PDB entry 6RJL | X-ray diffraction, 1.28 A resolution | chains A and P

Chain A:
Name: 14-3-3 protein sigma
From: Homo sapiens
UniProt: P31947 (1433S_HUMAN); residues 1-248 here = UniProt positions 1-248
Sequence (253 residues; each row starts with the number of its first residue; numbers below 1 keep their minus sign (Gly-4 is residue -4)):
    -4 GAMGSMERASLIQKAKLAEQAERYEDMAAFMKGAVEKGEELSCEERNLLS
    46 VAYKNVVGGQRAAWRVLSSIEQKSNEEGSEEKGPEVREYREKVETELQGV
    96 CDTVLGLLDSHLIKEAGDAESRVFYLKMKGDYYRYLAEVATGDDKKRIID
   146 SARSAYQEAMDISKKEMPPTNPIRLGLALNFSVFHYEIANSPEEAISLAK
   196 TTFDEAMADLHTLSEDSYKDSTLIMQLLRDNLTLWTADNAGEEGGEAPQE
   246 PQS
Disordered / not traced: 232-248
Differences from the reference sequence: expression tag (-4 to 0)
UniProt features mapped onto this chain:
  - site (Interaction with phosphoserine on interacting protein): Arg56, Arg129
  - modified residue (Phosphoserine): Ser5, Ser74, Ser248
Ligand contacts: K5Z (5-(3-azanylpropyl)-4-phenyl-thiophene-2-carboximidamide): Glu14, Cys38, Glu39, Asn42, Leu43, Val46

Chain P:
Name: TAZpS89
Sequence (13 residues; each row starts with the number of its first residue):
   124 RSHSSPASLQLGT
Disordered / not traced: 134-136
Modified residues: Ser127 (phosphoserine; SEP)
Ligand contacts: K5Z (5-(3-azanylpropyl)-4-phenyl-thiophene-2-carboximidamide): Ser131, Leu132, Gln133

Interface between chain A and chain P:
Residue-residue contacts - 36 pairs, chain A then chain P:
  Asn42(A) with Ala130(P); Ser131(P); Leu132(P), hydrogen bond (side chain-backbone)
  Ser45(A) with Ala130(P), hydrogen bond (side chain-backbone)
  Val46(A) with Ala130(P), hydrophobic; Ser131(P)
  Lys49(A) with Ser127(P); Ser128(P); Ala130(P)
  Arg56(A) with Arg124(P); Ser127(P)
  Arg60(A) with Arg124(P)
  Arg129(A) with Ser127(P)
  Tyr130(A) with Ser127(P)
  Pro167(A) with Leu132(P); Gln133(P)
  Ile168(A) with Gln133(P)
  Gly171(A) with Ser128(P)
  Leu174(A) with His126(P); Ser127(P); Ser128(P)
  Asn175(A) with Ser127(P); Ser128(P), hydrogen bond (side chain-backbone)
  Val178(A) with Ser125(P); His126(P)
  Tyr181(A) with Ser125(P)
  Glu182(A) with Ser125(P), hydrogen bond
  Asp215(A) with Gln133(P)
  Ile219(A) with Leu132(P), hydrophobic
  Leu222(A) with Pro129(P)
  Asp225(A) with His126(P)
  Asn226(A) with Ser125(P); His126(P), hydrogen bond (side chain-backbone)
  Leu229(A) with Arg124(P); His126(P)
  Trp230(A) with Ser125(P), hydrogen bond
Other interface residues (no listed pair), chain A (26 interface residues in all): Cys38, Phe119, Lys122

Overview:
26 residues of chain A and 10 residues of chain P are in contact, with 6 hydrogen bonds. Among the polar pairs
are Asn42(A)-Leu132(P), Ser45(A)-Ala130(P) and Asn175(A)-Ser128(P). Compound K5Z is bound between chain A and
chain P.
Chain A is 14-3-3 protein sigma (Homo sapiens) and chain P is TAZpS89; the structure, Fragment AZ-018 binding
at the TAZpS89/14-3-3 sigma interface, was determined by X-ray diffraction, deposited together with 6R5L,
6RHC, 6RJQ, 6RJZ, 6RK8, 6RKI and 24 further entries.
